3FST - chains C and E of the 3 polymer chains in the assembly; structure by X-ray diffraction, 1.65 A resolution.

[Chain C (and E)]
Protein: 5,10-methylenetetrahydrofolate reductase
Organism: Escherichia coli K-12
Notes: EC 1.5.1.20; chain E of this document is another copy of the same molecule, construct and numbering; everything in this record applies to it too
UniProtKB: P0AEZ1 (METF_ECOLI); numbering as in UniProt (aligned over 1-296)
Sequence (304 residues; each row starts with the number of its first residue):
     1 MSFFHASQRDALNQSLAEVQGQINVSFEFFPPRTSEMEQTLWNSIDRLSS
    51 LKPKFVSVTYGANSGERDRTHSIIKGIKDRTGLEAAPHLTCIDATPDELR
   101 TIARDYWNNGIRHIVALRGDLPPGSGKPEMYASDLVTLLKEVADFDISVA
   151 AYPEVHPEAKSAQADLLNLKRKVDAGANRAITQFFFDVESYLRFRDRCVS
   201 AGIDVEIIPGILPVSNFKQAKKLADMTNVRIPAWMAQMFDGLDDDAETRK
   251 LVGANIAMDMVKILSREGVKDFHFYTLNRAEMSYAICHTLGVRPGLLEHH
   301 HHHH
Disordered / not traced: 1-21, 121-128, 295-304 (chain E: 1-3, 61-69, 121-128, 295-304)
Construct notes: engineered mutation Leu223 (Phe in P0AEZ1); expression tag (297-304)
Ligand contacts:
  - FAD (flavin-adenine dinucleotide): Glu28, Thr59, Tyr60, His88, Thr90, Ala116, Leu117, Arg118, Gly119, Asp120, Tyr131, Ala132, Ala150, Ala151, Tyr152, His156, Glu158, Ala159, Asp165, Asn168, Arg171, Lys172, Ile181, Thr182, Gln183, Tyr275
  - meso-erythritol (MRY): Glu28, Thr59, Gln183, Phe184, Leu212, Tyr275, Leu277
Swiss-Prot annotation at these positions:
  - active site: Glu28 (Proton donor/acceptor)
  - binding site (NADH): Thr59, Gln183
  - binding site (FAD): Tyr60, Ala62, His88, Arg118, Gly119, Asp120, Ala132, Tyr152, His156, Ala159, Asp165, Asn168, Arg171, Lys172
  - binding site ((6S)-5-methyl-5,6,7,8-tetrahydrofolate): Asp120, Gln183, Gln219, Arg279
  - mutagenesis: Glu28 (E28Q: Abolishes enzyme activity), Asp120 (D120N: Strongly reduces enzyme activity. Strongly reduces affinity for 5-methyltetrahydrofolate), Ala177 (A177V: Increases the propensity to lose its essential flavin cofactor)
Reported in the primary citation:
  - catalytic residues: Glu28 (citing earlier work)
  - mutagenesis - F223L (14-fold): decreased binding to NADH
  - mutagenesis - F223L: unchanged binding to CH2-H4folate
  - mutagenesis - F223L (3-fold): increased catalytic activity on CH2-H4folate
  - mutagenesis - F223L: unchanged catalytic activity on NADH

[How chain C and chain E interact]
Residue-residue contacts (52):
  Arg47(C) - Asp245(E)  salt bridge
  Arg47(C) - Thr248(E)
  Val188(C) - Arg9(E)
  Glu189(C) - Ala6(E)
  Glu189(C) - Ser7(E)
  Trp234(C) - Arg9(E)
  Trp234(C) - Asp10(E)
  Trp234(C) - Asn13(E)
  Trp234(C) - Gln14(E)
  Gln237(C) - Ala17(E)  hydrogen bond (side chain-backbone)
  Gln237(C) - Gln20(E)
  Gln237(C) - Arg293(E)  hydrogen bond (backbone-side chain)
  Met238(C) - His288(E)  hydrogen bond (backbone-side chain)
  Met238(C) - Thr289(E)
  Met238(C) - Arg293(E)
  Asp240(C) - His288(E)
  Asp240(C) - Arg293(E)
  Leu242(C) - His288(E)
  Asp245(C) - Arg47(E)  salt bridge
  Asp245(C) - Tyr284(E)
  Thr248(C) - Tyr284(E)
  Thr248(C) - Ala285(E)
  Leu251(C) - Lys250(E)
  Leu251(C) - Leu251(E)  hydrophobic
  Leu251(C) - Ala254(E)  hydrophobic
  Leu251(C) - Met258(E)  hydrophobic
  Leu251(C) - Ala285(E)  hydrophobic
  Val252(C) - Thr289(E)
  Asn255(C) - Asn255(E)
  Asn255(C) - Met258(E)
  Asn255(C) - Asp259(E)  hydrogen bond
  Ile256(C) - Arg9(E)  hydrogen bond (backbone-side chain)
  Met258(C) - Asn255(E)
  Asp259(C) - Arg9(E)  salt bridge
  Asp259(C) - Asp259(E)
  Asp259(C) - Lys262(E)  salt bridge
  Met260(C) - Arg9(E)
  Ile263(C) - His5(E)
  Ile263(C) - Ala6(E)  hydrophobic
  Ile263(C) - Arg9(E)
  Glu267(C) - His5(E)
  Glu281(C) - Leu251(E)
  Tyr284(C) - Asp245(E)
  Tyr284(C) - Thr248(E)
  Ala285(C) - Thr248(E)
  Ala285(C) - Leu251(E)  hydrophobic
  His288(C) - Met238(E)  hydrogen bond (side chain-backbone)
  His288(C) - Asp240(E)
  His288(C) - Leu242(E)
  Thr289(C) - Met238(E)
  Arg293(C) - Gln237(E)  hydrogen bond (side chain-backbone)
  Arg293(C) - Asp240(E)
Interface residues without a listed pair, chain C (30 interface residues in all): Leu192, Ala233, Lys250, Ala254, Met282
Interface residues without a listed pair, chain E (32 interface residues in all): Leu16, Val252, Glu281, Met282

[Overview]
The interface between chain C and chain E involves 30 residues on one side and 32 on the other; the contacts
include 7 hydrogen bonds and 4 salt bridges. Polar contacts include Arg47(C)-Asp245(E), Asp259(C)-Arg9(E) and
Asp259(C)-Lys262(E). From the paper: the catalytic residue Glu28(C); F223L of chain C reduces binding to NADH.
Both chains are 5,10-methylenetetrahydrofolate reductase (Escherichia coli K-12). Entry 3FST (Crystal
Structure of Escherichia coli Methylenetetrahydrofolate Reductase Mutant Phe223Leu at pH 7.4) was determined
by X-ray diffraction, deposited together with 3FSU.
